Entry 3EZQ (X-ray diffraction, 2.73 A resolution); this record covers chains C and D of the 4 polymer chains in the assembly.

# Chain C
Molecule: Tumor necrosis factor receptor superfamily member 6
Source organism: Homo sapiens
Notes: fragment: Fas DD
UniProt: P25445 (TNR6_HUMAN); numbering as in UniProt (aligned over 223-335)
Chain sequence (115 residues; row label = number of the first residue in the row):
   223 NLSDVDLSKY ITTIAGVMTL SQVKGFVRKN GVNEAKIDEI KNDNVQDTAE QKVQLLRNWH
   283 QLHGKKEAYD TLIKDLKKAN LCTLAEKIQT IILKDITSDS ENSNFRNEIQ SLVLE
Sequence notes: expression tag (336-337)
UniProt features mapped onto this chain:
  - region: Ser-230 to Val-254 (Interaction with CALM)
  - modified residue: Ser-225 (Phosphoserine)
  - glycosylation: Arg-250 (Microbial infection: N-beta-linked (GlcNAc) arginine)
  - natural variant: Tyr-232 (Y232C: In ALPS1A), Thr-241 (T241K: In ALPS1A; T241P: In ALPS1A), Val-249 (V249L: In ALPS1A), Arg-250 (R250P: In ALPS1A; R250Q: In ALPS1A), Gly-253 (G253D: In ALPS1A; G253S: In ALPS1A), Asn-255 (N255D: In squamous cell carcinoma), Ala-257 (A257D: In ALPS1A), Ile-259 (I259R: In ALPS1A), Asp-260 (D260G: In ALPS1A; D260V: In ALPS1A; D260Y: In ALPS1A), Ile-262 (I262S: In ALPS1A), Asn-264 (N264K: In non-Hodgkin lymphoma), Thr-270 (T270I: In ALPS1A; T270K: In ALPS1A), 4 further natural variant entries in UniProt
  - mutagenesis: Arg-250 (R250A: Abolished GlcNAcylation by E.coli NleB1; R250E: Strongly decreased interaction with FADD), Glu-261 (E261K: Loss of interaction with FADD), Gln-283 (Q283K: Loss of interaction with FADD), Lys-287 (K287D: Strongly decreased interaction with FADD), Tyr-291 (Y291D: Decreased interaction with FADD), Ile-313 (I313D: Constitutive activation. Promotes apoptosis, both in the presence and in the absence of stimulation by a ligand)
From the paper describing this entry:
  - mutagenesis - I313D: increased signaling in response to Fas antibody or FasL

# Chain D
Molecule: Protein FADD
Source organism: Homo sapiens
Notes: fragment: Fadd DD
UniProt: Q13158 (FADD_HUMAN); residue numbers follow UniProt; this construct covers 93-208
Chain sequence (122 residues; numbered 93 to 214; the number before each row is that of its first residue):
    93 GEEDLCAAFN VICDNVGKDW RRLARQLKVS DTKIDSIEDR YPRNLTERVR ESLRIWKNTE
   153 KENATVAHLV GALRSCQMNL VADLVQEVQQ ARDLQNRSGA MSPMSWNSDA STSEASHHHH
   213 HH
Not modelled in the structure: 192-214
Sequence notes: expression tag (209-214)
UniProt features mapped onto this chain:
  - modified residue: Ser-194 (Phosphoserine)
  - glycosylation: Arg-117 (Microbial infection: N-beta-linked (GlcNAc) arginine)
  - natural variant: Cys-105 (C105W: In IEHDCM)
  - mutagenesis: Arg-117 (R117A: Abolished GlcNAcylation by E.coli NleB1; R117E: Loss of interaction with FAS), Val-121 (V121N: Loss of interaction with FAS), Asp-123 (D123R: Strongly decreased interaction with FAS), Arg-135 (R135E: Strongly decreased interaction with FAS), Arg-142 (R142E: Decreased interaction with FAS), Leu-172 (L172A/E: Loss of interaction with FAS; L172K: Strongly decreased interaction with FAS), Asp-175 (D175K: Strongly decreased interaction with FAS), Leu-176 (L176E: Decreased interaction with FAS)

# Chain C / chain D interface
Pairs across the interface (53; chain C residue first):
  Asn-223(C) with Arg-135(D); Asn-136(D), hydrogen bond (backbone-side chain)
  Leu-224(C) with Asn-136(D), hydrogen bond (backbone-side chain); Glu-139(D)
  Ser-225(C) with Asn-136(D), hydrogen bond
  Asp-228(C) with Asp-106(D); Thr-138(D), hydrogen bond; Glu-139(D); Arg-142(D), salt bridge
  Leu-229(C) with Asp-106(D)
  Lys-231(C) with Asn-102(D), hydrogen bond (backbone-side chain); Arg-142(D)
  Tyr-232(C) with Asn-102(D); Val-103(D), hydrophobic; Asp-106(D); Asn-107(D); Leu-176(D)
  Thr-235(C) with Ala-99(D); Asn-102(D), hydrogen bond; Val-180(D)
  Ile-236(C) with Val-180(D), hydrophobic
  Gly-238(C) with Gln-187(D), hydrogen bond (backbone-side chain)
  Val-239(C) with Ala-183(D), hydrophobic; Gln-187(D)
  Tyr-291(C) with Asn-107(D), hydrogen bond; Leu-172(D), hydrophobic; Val-173(D)
  Asp-292(C) with Leu-172(D)
  Leu-294(C) with Leu-176(D), hydrophobic
  Ile-295(C) with Leu-172(D); Asp-175(D)
  Leu-298(C) with Glu-179(D)
  Lys-299(C) with Glu-179(D)
  Asn-302(C) with Glu-179(D), hydrogen bond; Gln-182(D); Ala-183(D), hydrogen bond (side chain-backbone); Leu-186(D)
  Leu-306(C) with Leu-186(D), hydrophobic
  Lys-309(C) with Leu-186(D); Arg-189(D); Ser-190(D), hydrogen bond
  Ser-333(C) with Asp-185(D)
  Leu-334(C) with Gln-182(D), hydrogen bond (backbone-side chain); Asp-185(D); Leu-186(D), hydrophobic
  Val-335(C) with Asp-185(D)
  Leu-336(C) with Gln-181(D); Asp-185(D), hydrogen bond (backbone-side chain)
  Glu-337(C) with Thr-157(D), hydrogen bond (backbone-side chain); Val-158(D); Ala-159(D), hydrogen bond (backbone-backbone); Gln-178(D); Gln-181(D)
Other interface residues (no listed pair), chain C (26 interface residues in all): Thr-305
Other interface residues (no listed pair), chain D (30 interface residues in all): Val-162, Arg-184

# In short
Chain C and chain D form an interface of 26 and 30 residues respectively; the contacts include 15 hydrogen
bonds and 1 salt bridge. Among the polar pairs are Asp-228(C)/Arg-142(D), Asn-223(C)/Asn-136(D) and
Leu-224(C)/Asn-136(D). From the paper: I313D of chain C increases signaling in response to Fas antibody or
FasL.
Chain C is Tumor necrosis factor receptor superfamily member 6 and chain D is Protein FADD, both from Homo
sapiens; the structure, Crystal Structure of the Fas/FADD Death Domain Complex, was determined by X-ray
diffraction.
